Entry 6RIP (electron microscopy, 3.40 A resolution); this record covers chains T and C of the 8 polymer chains in the assembly.

[Chain T]
Molecule: Template DNA
Sequence (39 nucleotides; numbered 1 to 39; the number before each row is that of its first residue):
     1 GCAGCTAGCC ATGCACATCG CCTGGAATGG GTGATGTGC
Not modelled in the structure: 33-39

[Chain C]
Molecule: DNA-directed RNA polymerase subunit beta
From: Escherichia coli (strain K12)
Notes: EC 2.7.7.6
UniProt: P0A8V2 (RPOB_ECOLI); residues 1-1342 here = UniProt positions 1-1342
Sequence (1342 residues; row label = number of the first residue in the row):
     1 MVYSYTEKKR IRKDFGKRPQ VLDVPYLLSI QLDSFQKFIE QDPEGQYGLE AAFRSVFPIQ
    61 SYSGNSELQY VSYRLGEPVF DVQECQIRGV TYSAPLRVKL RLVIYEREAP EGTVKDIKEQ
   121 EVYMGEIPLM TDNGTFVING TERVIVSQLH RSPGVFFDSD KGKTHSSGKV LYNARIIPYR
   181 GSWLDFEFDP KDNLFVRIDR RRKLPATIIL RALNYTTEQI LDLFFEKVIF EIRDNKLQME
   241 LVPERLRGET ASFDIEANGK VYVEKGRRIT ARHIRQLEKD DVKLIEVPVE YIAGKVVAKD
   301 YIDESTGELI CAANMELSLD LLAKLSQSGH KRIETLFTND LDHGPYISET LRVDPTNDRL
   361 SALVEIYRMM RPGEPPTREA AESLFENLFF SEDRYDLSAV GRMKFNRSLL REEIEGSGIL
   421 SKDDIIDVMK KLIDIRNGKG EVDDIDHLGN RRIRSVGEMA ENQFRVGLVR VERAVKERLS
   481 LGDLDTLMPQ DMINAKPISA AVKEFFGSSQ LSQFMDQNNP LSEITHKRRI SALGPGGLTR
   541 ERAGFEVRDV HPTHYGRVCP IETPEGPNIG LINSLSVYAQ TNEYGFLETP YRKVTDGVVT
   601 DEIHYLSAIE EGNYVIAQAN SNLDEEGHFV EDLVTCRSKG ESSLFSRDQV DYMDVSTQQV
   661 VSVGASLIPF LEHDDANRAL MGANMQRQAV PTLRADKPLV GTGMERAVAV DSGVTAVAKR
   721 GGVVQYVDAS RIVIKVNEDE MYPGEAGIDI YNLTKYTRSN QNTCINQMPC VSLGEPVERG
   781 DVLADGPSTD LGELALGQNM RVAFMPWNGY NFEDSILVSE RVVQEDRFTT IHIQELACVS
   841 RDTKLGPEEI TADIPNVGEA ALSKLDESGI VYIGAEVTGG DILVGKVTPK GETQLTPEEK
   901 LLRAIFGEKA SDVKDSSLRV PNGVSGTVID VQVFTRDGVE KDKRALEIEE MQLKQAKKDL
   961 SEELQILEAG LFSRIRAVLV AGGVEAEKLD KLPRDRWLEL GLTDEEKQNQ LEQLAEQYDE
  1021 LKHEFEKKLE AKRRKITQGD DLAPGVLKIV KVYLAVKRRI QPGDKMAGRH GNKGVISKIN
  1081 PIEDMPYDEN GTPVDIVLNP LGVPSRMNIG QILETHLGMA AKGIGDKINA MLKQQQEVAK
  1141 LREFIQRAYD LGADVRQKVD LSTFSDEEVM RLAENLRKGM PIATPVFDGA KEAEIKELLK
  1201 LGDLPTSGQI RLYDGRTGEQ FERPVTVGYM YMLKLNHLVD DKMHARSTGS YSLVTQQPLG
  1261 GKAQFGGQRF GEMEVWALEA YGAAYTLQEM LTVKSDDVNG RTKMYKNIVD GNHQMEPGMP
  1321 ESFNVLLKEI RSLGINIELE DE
Not modelled in the structure: 1, 891-912
Curated features (UniProtKB/Swiss-Prot):
  - modified residue (N6-acetyllysine): Lys-1022, Lys-1200
  - mutagenesis: Ile-561 (I561S: Resistant to antibiotics salinamide A and B), Ile-569 (I569S: Resistant to antibiotics salinamide A and B), Ala-665 (A665E: Resistant to antibiotics salinamide A and B), Asp-675 (D675A/G: Resistant to antibiotics salinamide A and B), Asn-677 (N677H/K: Resistant to antibiotics salinamide A and B), Leu-680 (L680M: Resistant to antibiotics salinamide A and B), Glu-813 (E813K: Disrupts the enzyme's active center)
From the paper describing this entry:
  - binding site for the 14-nt RNA strand: Arg-678, Arg-1106

[How chain T and chain C interact]
Pairs across the interface (9; chain T residue first):
  DG8(T) with Lys-203(C), salt bridge to the phosphate
  DC9(T) with Arg-202(C), phosphate contact
  DC16(T) with Met-1273(C), sugar contact
  DA17(T) with Arg-1269(C), salt bridge to the phosphate; Gly-1271(C), phosphate contact
  DT18(T) with Gln-1268(C), phosphate contact; Arg-1269(C), phosphate contact
  DC19(T) with Gly-1261(C), phosphate contact; Lys-1262(C), hydrogen bond to the phosphate
Other interface residues (no listed pair), chain T (9 interface residues in all): DG20, DC22, DT23
Other interface residues (no listed pair), chain C (11 interface residues in all): Asn-139, Phe-514, Glu-1272

[In short]
Chain T and chain C form an interface of 9 and 11 residues respectively, with 1 hydrogen bond and 2 salt
bridges. Among the polar pairs are DC19(T)/Lys-1262(C), DG8(T)/Lys-203(C) and DA17(T)/Arg-1269(C). From
UniProt: 7 mutagenesis sites on chain C. From the paper: a binding site for the 14-nt RNA strand at Arg-678(C)
and Arg-1106(C).
Here chain T is Template DNA and chain C is DNA-directed RNA polymerase subunit beta (Escherichia coli (strain
K12)). Entry 6RIP (Cryo-EM structure of E. coli RNA polymerase backtracked elongation complex in swiveled
state) was determined by electron microscopy together with 6RH3, 6RI7, 6RI9 and 6RIN from the same study.
